3E4F - chains A and B; structure by X-ray diffraction, 2.00 A resolution.

# Chain A (and B)
Molecule: Aminoglycoside N3-acetyltransferase
From: Bacillus anthracis
Notes: chain B of this document is another copy of the same molecule, construct and numbering; everything in this record applies to it too
UniProt: Q81P86 (Q81P86_BACAN); residues 1-265 here = UniProt positions 1-265
Chain sequence (265 residues; each row starts with the number of its first residue):
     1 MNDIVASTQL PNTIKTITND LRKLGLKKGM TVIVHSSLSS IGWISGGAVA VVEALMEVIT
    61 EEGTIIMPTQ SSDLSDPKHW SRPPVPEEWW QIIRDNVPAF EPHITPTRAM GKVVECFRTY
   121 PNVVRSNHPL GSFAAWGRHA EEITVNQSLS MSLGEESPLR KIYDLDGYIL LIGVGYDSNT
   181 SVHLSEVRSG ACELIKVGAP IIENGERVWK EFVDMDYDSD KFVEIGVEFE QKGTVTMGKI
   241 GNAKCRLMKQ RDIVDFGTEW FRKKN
Not modelled in the structure: 1-2, 265 (chain B: 1-3, 265)
Modified positions: Mse1 (selenomethionine); Mse30, Mse56, Mse67, Mse110, Mse151, Mse215, Mse237, Mse248 (selenomethionine; parent Met)
Reported in the primary citation:
  - self-association interface (contacts with another copy of this molecule); pairs are residue here / residue on that copy: Gln9-Trp89 (hydrogen bond), Val5, Trp43, Trp80, Ile104, Arg118, Thr119
  - binding site for citric acid: Ser148, Ser150
  - catalytic residues: His183 (proposed by the authors, not directly observed)
  - mutagenesis - H183A, H183G: unchanged binding to CoA
  - mutagenesis - H183A, H183G: increased binding to AcCoA

# How chain A and chain B interact
Pairs across the interface (44; chain A residue first):
  Val5(A) with Trp89(B)
  Thr8(A) with Trp89(B)
  Gln9(A) with Trp89(B), hydrogen bond (backbone-side chain)
  Leu10(A) with Glu88(B); Trp89(B)
  Pro11(A) with Trp89(B), hydrophobic
  Thr13(A) with Asn96(B)
  Ile14(A) with Pro98(B), hydrophobic
  Trp43(A) with Trp80(B), hydrophobic; Trp89(B), hydrophobic; Ile93(B), hydrophobic
  Ser45(A) with Val97(B); Pro98(B)
  Gly46(A) with Val97(B); Pro98(B)
  Val49(A) with Pro98(B), hydrophobic; Pro106(B)
  Trp80(A) with Trp43(B), hydrophobic
  Trp89(A) with Val5(B); Thr8(B); Gln9(B), hydrogen bond (side chain-backbone); Leu10(B); Pro11(B); Trp43(B), hydrophobic
  Ile92(A) with Leu10(B), hydrophobic; Pro11(B), hydrophobic
  Ile93(A) with Trp43(B), hydrophobic; Ser45(B)
  Asn96(A) with Thr13(B); Lys15(B)
  Val97(A) with Ser45(B)
  Pro98(A) with Ile14(B), hydrophobic; Ser45(B); Gly46(B)
  His103(A) with Thr119(B)
  Ile104(A) with Val49(B), hydrophobic; Tyr120(B), hydrophobic; Pro121(B)
  Pro106(A) with Val49(B)
  Thr119(A) with His103(B); Thr119(B)
  Tyr120(A) with Ile104(B)
  Pro121(A) with His103(B); Ile104(B)
Other interface residues (no listed pair), chain A (29 interface residues in all): Lys15, Ala50, Pro83, Pro86, Cys116
Other interface residues (no listed pair), chain B (29 interface residues in all): Pro84, Val85, Pro86, Ile92

# Overview
The chain A/chain B interface involves 29 residues from each chain, with 2 hydrogen bonds. The hydrogen-bonded
pair is Gln9(A)-Trp89(B). From the paper: the catalytic residue His183(A); H183A and H183G of chain A increase
binding to AcCoA.
Chain A and chain B are both Aminoglycoside N3-acetyltransferase (Bacillus anthracis); the structure, Crystal
structure of BA2930- a putative aminoglycoside N3-acetyltransferase from Bacillus anthracis, was determined by
X-ray diffraction together with 3N0M, 3N0S and 3IJW from the same study.
